Entry 5SU7 (X-ray diffraction, 1.81 A resolution); this record covers chains A and B.

# Chain A
Molecule: Pre-mRNA-splicing factor 8
From: Saccharomyces cerevisiae S288C
UniProt: P33334 (PRP8_YEAST); numbering as in UniProt (aligned over 1836-2090)
Amino-acid sequence (258 residues; numbered 1833 to 2090; the number before each row is that of its first residue):
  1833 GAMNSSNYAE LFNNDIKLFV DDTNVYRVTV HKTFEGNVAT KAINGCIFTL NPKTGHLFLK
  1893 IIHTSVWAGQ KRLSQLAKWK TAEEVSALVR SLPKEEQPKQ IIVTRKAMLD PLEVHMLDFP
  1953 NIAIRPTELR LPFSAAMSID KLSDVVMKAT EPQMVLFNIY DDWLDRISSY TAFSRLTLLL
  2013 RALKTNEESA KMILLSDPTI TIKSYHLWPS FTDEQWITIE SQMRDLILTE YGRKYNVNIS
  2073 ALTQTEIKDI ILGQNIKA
Not modelled in the structure: 2070-2090
Sequence notes: expression tag (1833-1835)
UniProt features mapped onto this chain:
  - mutagenesis: Asp1853 (D1853A: Alters protein folding. Severely impaired growth. Strongly reduced growth at 35 degrees Celsius; when associated with A-1854; D1853N: Reduced growth at 30 degrees Celsius ...), Asp1854 (D1854A: Reduced growth at 30 degrees Celsius. Strongly reduced growth at 16 degrees Celsius. Strongly reduced growth at 35 degrees Celsius; when associated with A-1853 ...), Thr1855 (T1855A: Reduced growth at 30 degrees Celsius. Strongly reduced growth at 16 degrees Celsius), Thr1936 (T1936A: Reduced growth at 30 degrees Celsius. Strongly reduced growth at 16 degrees Celsius), Arg1937 (R1937K: Severely impaired growth. Reduced growth at 30 degrees Celsius. Strongly reduced growth at 16 degrees Celsius)

# Chain B
Molecule: A1 cistron-splicing factor AAR2
From: Saccharomyces cerevisiae S288C
UniProt: P32357 (AAR2_YEAST); aligned to UniProt positions 1-317 over residues 1-317
Amino-acid sequence (308 residues; each row starts with the number of its first residue; note: 13 numbers in that range are skipped by the numbering (no residue carries them; nothing is unmodelled there); numbers below 1 keep their minus sign (Gly-3 is residue -3)):
    -3 GAMAMNTVPF TSAPIEVTIG IDQYSFNVKE NQPFHGIKDI PIGHVHVIHF QHADNSSMRY
    57 GYWFDCRMGN FYIQYDPKDG LYKMMEERDG AKFENIVHNF KERQMMVSYP KIDEDDTWYN
   117 LTEFVQMDKI RKIVRKDENQ FSYVDSSMTT VQENEL
   166 SSSSSDPAHS LNYTVINFKS REAIRPGHEM EDFLDKSYYL NTVMLQGIFK NSSNYFGELQ
   226 FAFLNAMFFG NYGSSLQWHA MIELICSSAT VPKHMLDKLD EILYYQIKTL PEQYSDILLN
   286 ERVWNICLYS SFQKNSLHNT EKIMENKYPE LL
Not modelled in the structure: -3 to 0, 166-169
Sequence notes: expression tag (-3 to 0); conflict Ser166 (Leu153 in P32357), Ser167 (Lys154 in P32357), Ser170 (Asp in P32357)
Disulfides: Cys251-Cys292
Residues lining bound ligands: (2S)-4-(3,4-difluorophenyl)butan-2-amine (V3R): Pro5, Thr7, Tyr68, Gln70, Glu83, Lys88, Phe89
UniProt features mapped onto this chain:
  - region: Leu261 to Ile282 (Leucine-zipper)
  - modified residue: Ser253 (Phosphoserine), Thr274 (Phosphothreonine)

# Interface between chain A and chain B
Contacting residue pairs - 16 pairs, chain A then chain B:
  Gln1907(A) with Met195(B); Leu199(B)
  Leu1908(A) with Met195(B), hydrophobic
  Trp1911(A) with Glu194(B); Met195(B), hydrophobic; Phe198(B), hydrophobic
  Asp1942(A) with Lys184(B), salt bridge
  Glu1945(A) with Lys184(B), salt bridge
  Val1946(A) with Ile189(B), hydrophobic; Glu194(B); Phe198(B), hydrophobic
  His1947(A) with Glu194(B)
  Leu1949(A) with Lys184(B); Ser185(B); Arg186(B)
  Asp1950(A) with Arg186(B), salt bridge

# Summary
9 residues of chain A and 8 residues of chain B are in contact; the contacts include 3 salt bridges. Polar
pairs include Asp1942(A)-Lys184(B), Glu1945(A)-Lys184(B) and Asp1950(A)-Arg186(B). Ligands of chain B:
(2S)-4-(3,4-difluorophenyl)butan-2-amine. UniProt lists 5 mutagenesis sites on chain A.
Chain A is Pre-mRNA-splicing factor 8 and chain B is A1 cistron-splicing factor AAR2, both from Saccharomyces
cerevisiae S288C; the structure, PanDDA analysis group deposition -- Aar2/RNaseH in complex with fragment
P03E12 from the F2X-Universal Library, was determined by X-ray diffraction (same publication as 5ST0, 5ST1,
5ST2, 5ST3, 5ST4, 5ST5 and 248 further entries).
